Entry 6GEZ (X-ray diffraction, 2.47 A resolution); this record covers chain A.

# Chain A
Name: Green fluorescent protein, Optimized Ratiometric Calcium Sensor
Organism: Aequorea victoria
UniProt: chimeric construct of P42212, W5IDB2: residues 1-228 from P42212 (GFP_AEQVI) positions 1-226 (offset varies); residues 236-304 from W5IDB2 positions 1-69 (UniProt number = residue number - 235); residues 312-376 from P42212 (GFP_AEQVI) positions 174-238 (UniProt number = residue number - 138); residues 383-556 from P42212 (GFP_AEQVI) positions 1-172 (offset varies)
Amino-acid sequence (552 residues; numbered 1 to 556; 4 numbers in that range are skipped by the numbering (no residue carries them; nothing is unmodelled there); the number before each row is that of its first residue):
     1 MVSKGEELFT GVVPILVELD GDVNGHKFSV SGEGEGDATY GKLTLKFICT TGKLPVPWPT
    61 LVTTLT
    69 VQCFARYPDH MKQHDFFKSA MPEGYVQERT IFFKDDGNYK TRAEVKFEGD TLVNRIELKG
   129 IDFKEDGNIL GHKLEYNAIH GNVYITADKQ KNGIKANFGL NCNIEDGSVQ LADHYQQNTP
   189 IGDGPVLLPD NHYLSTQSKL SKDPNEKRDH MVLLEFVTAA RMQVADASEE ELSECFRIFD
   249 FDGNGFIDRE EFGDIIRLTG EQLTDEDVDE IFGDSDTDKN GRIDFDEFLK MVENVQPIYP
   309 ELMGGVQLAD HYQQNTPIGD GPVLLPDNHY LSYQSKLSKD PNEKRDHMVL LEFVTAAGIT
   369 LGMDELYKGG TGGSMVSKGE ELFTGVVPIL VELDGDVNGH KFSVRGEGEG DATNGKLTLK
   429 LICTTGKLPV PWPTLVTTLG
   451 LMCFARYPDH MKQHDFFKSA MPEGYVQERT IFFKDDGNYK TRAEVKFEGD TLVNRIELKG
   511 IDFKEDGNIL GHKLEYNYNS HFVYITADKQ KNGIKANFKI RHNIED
Disordered / not traced: 1-4, 371-384, 556
Covalently attached groups: covalent link Thr66-Val69; covalent link Gly448-Leu451
Modified residues: Thr66 ([(4Z)-2-[(1R,2R)-1-amino-2-hydroxypropyl]-4-(1H-indol-3-ylmethylidene)-5-oxo-4,5-dihydro-1H-imidazol-1-yl]acetic acid; CRF); Gly448 ({(4Z)-2-(aminomethyl)-4-[(4-hydroxyphenyl)methylidene]-5-oxo-4,5-dihydro-1H-imidazol-1-yl}acetic acid; CR2)
Construct notes: insertion (2, 384); engineered mutation Leu65 (Phe64 in P42212), Ala73 (Ser72 in P42212), Ala146 (Tyr145 in P42212), Ile147 (Asn146 in P42212), His148 (Ser147 in P42212), Gly149 (His148 in P42212), Thr154 (Met153 in P42212), Ala164 (Val163 in P42212), Gly167 (Lys166 in P42212), Leu168 (Ile167 in P42212), Asn169 (Arg168 in P42212), Cys170 (His169 in P42212), Lys207 (Ala206 in P42212), Gly313 (Ser175 in P42212), Tyr341 (Thr203 in P42212), Lys344 (Ala206 in P42212), Leu369 (His231 in P42212), Arg413 (Ser30 in P42212), Asn422 (Tyr39 in P42212), Leu429 (Phe46 in P42212), Leu447 (Phe64 in P42212), Leu451 (Val68 in P42212), Met452 (Gln69 in P42212), Ala455 (Ser72 in P42212), Phe532 (Asn149 in P42212), Thr536 (Met153 in P42212), Ala546 (Val163 in P42212); chromophore (66, 66, 66, 448, 448, 448); linker (229-235, 305-311, 377-382); conflict Phe249 (Lys14 in W5IDB2), Val300 (Met65 in W5IDB2)
From the paper describing this entry:
  - contacts within the chain: Phe249-Phe532 (hydrophobic contact), Asp262-Phe532 (hydrophobic contact), Tyr338-Phe532 (hydrophobic contact)

# Summary
From the paper: contacts within the chain involving Phe249, Phe532 and Asp262 among others.
Chain A is Green fluorescent protein, Optimized Ratiometric Calcium Sensor (Aequorea victoria); the structure,
The structure of twitch-2B N532F, was determined by X-ray diffraction together with 6GEL from the same study.
